3HPV - chains A and C of the 4 polymer chains in the assembly; structure by X-ray diffraction, 2.30 A resolution.

# Chain A (and C)
Protein: Catechol 2,3-dioxygenase
Organism: Pseudomonas sp
Notes: EC 1.13.11.2; chain C of this document is another copy of the same molecule, construct and numbering; everything in this record applies to it too
Reference sequence: Q7WYF5 (Q7WYF5_9PSED); residues 1-309 here = UniProt positions 1-309
Amino-acid sequence (309 residues; row label = number of the first residue in the row):
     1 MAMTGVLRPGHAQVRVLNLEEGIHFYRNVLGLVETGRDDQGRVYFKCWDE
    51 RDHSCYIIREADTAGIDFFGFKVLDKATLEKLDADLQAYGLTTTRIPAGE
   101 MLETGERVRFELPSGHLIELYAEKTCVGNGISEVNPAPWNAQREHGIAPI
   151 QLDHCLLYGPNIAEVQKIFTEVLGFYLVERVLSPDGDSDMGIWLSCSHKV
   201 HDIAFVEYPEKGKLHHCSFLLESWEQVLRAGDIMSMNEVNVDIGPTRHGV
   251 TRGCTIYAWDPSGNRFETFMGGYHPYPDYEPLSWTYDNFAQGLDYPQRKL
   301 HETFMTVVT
Unresolved in the structure: 1, 299-309 (chain C: 1, 290-309)
Metal / ion sites: Fe2+: His154, His216, Glu267
Reported in the primary citation:
  - Fe2+ coordination: His154, His216, Glu267
  - catalytic residues: His154, His201, His216, His248, Tyr257, Glu267
  - self-association interface (contacts with another copy of this molecule); pairs are residue here / residue on that copy: His198-His198 (pi stacking), Glu133, Asn135, Ala137, Trp139, Trp224, Glu225, Asp232, Arg247, Arg252, Ser283, Thr285

# Interface between chain A and chain C
Residue-residue contacts (19; chain A residue first):
  Pro138(A) - Asp232(C)
  Trp139(A) - Asp232(C)  hydrogen bond
  Trp139(A) - Ile233(C)  hydrophobic
  Trp139(A) - Met236(C)
  Asn140(A) - Met236(C)
  Glu144(A) - Glu144(C)
  Glu144(A) - Arg229(C)  salt bridge
  Ser223(A) - Glu225(C)  hydrogen bond
  Glu225(A) - Ser223(C)  hydrogen bond
  Glu225(A) - Glu225(C)
  Arg229(A) - Arg143(C)
  Arg229(A) - Glu144(C)  salt bridge
  Asp232(A) - Pro138(C)
  Asp232(A) - Trp139(C)
  Asp232(A) - Arg143(C)  salt bridge
  Ile233(A) - Trp139(C)
  Ser235(A) - Pro138(C)
  Met236(A) - Pro138(C)
  Met236(A) - Trp139(C)
Interface residues without a listed pair, chain A (13 interface residues in all): Ala137, Arg143

# Summary
13 residues of chain A and 10 residues of chain C are in contact, with 3 hydrogen bonds and 3 salt bridges.
Among the polar pairs are Glu144(A)-Arg229(C), Asp232(A)-Arg143(C) and Trp139(A)-Asp232(C). His154(A),
His216(A) and Glu267(A) form the Fe2+ site. The paper reports catalytic residues His154(A), His201(A) and
His216(A) among others; Fe2+ coordination by His154(A), His216(A) and Glu267(A).
Both chains are Catechol 2,3-dioxygenase (Pseudomonas sp). Entry 3HPV (Crystal Structure Analysis of the
2,3-dioxygenase LapB from Pseudomonas sp. KL28) was determined by X-ray diffraction together with 3HPY and
3HQ0 from the same study.
